1K7V - chains A and B; structure by X-ray diffraction, 2.20 A resolution.

== Chain A (and B) ==
Molecule: agglutinin isolectin 3
Source organism: Triticum aestivum
Notes: chain B of this document is another copy of the same molecule, construct and numbering; everything in this record applies to it too
Reference sequence: P10969 (AGI3_WHEAT); numbering as in UniProt (aligned over 1-186)
Amino-acid sequence (186 residues; numbered 1 to 186; the number before each row is that of its first residue):
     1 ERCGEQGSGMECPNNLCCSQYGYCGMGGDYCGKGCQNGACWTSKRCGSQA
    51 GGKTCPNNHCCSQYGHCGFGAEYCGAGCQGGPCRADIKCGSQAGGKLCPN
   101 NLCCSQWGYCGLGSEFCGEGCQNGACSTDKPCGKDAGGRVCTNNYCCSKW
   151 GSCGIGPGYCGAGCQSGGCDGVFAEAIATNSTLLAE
Not modelled in the structure: 172-186
Modified positions: Glu-1 (pyroglutamic acid; PCA)
UniProt features mapped onto this chain:
  - binding site (substrate): Met-10 to Cys-12, Ser-62 to Tyr-73, Ser-114, Glu-115
  - glycosylation: Asn-180 (N-linked (GlcNAc...) asparagine)
Disulfides: Cys-3/Cys-18, Cys-12/Cys-24, Cys-17/Cys-31, Cys-35/Cys-40, Cys-46/Cys-61, Cys-55/Cys-67, Cys-60/Cys-74, Cys-78/Cys-83, Cys-89/Cys-104, Cys-98/Cys-110, Cys-103/Cys-117, Cys-121/Cys-126, Cys-132/Cys-147, Cys-141/Cys-153, Cys-146/Cys-160, Cys-164/Cys-169

== How chain A and chain B interact ==
Contacting residue pairs - 105 pairs, chain A then chain B:
  Glu-1(A) with Glu-1(B); Arg-2(B); Gly-7(B); Met-10(B)
  Arg-2(A) with Met-10(B)
  Gly-7(A) with Glu-1(B)
  Ser-8(A) with Glu-1(B)
  Gly-9(A) with Pro-13(B)
  Met-10(A) with Met-10(B), hydrophobic; Glu-11(B); Pro-13(B); Cys-24(B), hydrophobic
  Glu-11(A) with Met-10(B); Glu-11(B), hydrogen bond (backbone-backbone); Cys-12(B); Pro-13(B)
  Cys-12(A) with Met-10(B), hydrophobic; Glu-11(B)
  Pro-13(A) with Gly-9(B); Met-10(B); Glu-11(B)
  Asn-14(A) with Asn-100(B), hydrogen bond; Asn-101(B), hydrogen bond (backbone-side chain)
  Asn-15(A) with Asn-58(B), hydrogen bond; Asn-100(B), hydrogen bond (side chain-backbone); Leu-102(B)
  Leu-16(A) with Asn-101(B)
  Cys-24(A) with Met-10(B), hydrophobic
  Gly-25(A) with Ile-155(B)
  Met-26(A) with Ala-125(B), hydrophobic; Gly-154(B); Ile-155(B), hydrogen bond (backbone-backbone); Tyr-159(B)
  Gly-27(A) with Cys-153(B); Gly-154(B); Tyr-159(B)
  Gly-28(A) with Tyr-159(B), hydrogen bond (backbone-side chain)
  Asp-29(A) with Tyr-159(B), hydrogen bond (backbone-side chain)
  Tyr-30(A) with Ile-155(B); Gly-156(B); Pro-157(B); Tyr-159(B), hydrophobic
  Ala-39(A) with Leu-112(B), hydrophobic; Ala-125(B), hydrophobic
  Trp-41(A) with Cys-126(B), hydrogen bond (side chain-backbone); Ser-127(B)
  Ser-43(A) with Gly-113(B)
  Asn-57(A) with Asn-58(B), hydrogen bond (backbone-side chain)
  Asn-58(A) with Asn-15(B), hydrogen bond; Asn-57(B), hydrogen bond (side chain-backbone); Phe-69(B)
  His-59(A) with Asn-58(B); Leu-112(B)
  Gly-68(A) with Leu-112(B)
  Phe-69(A) with Pro-82(B), hydrophobic; Leu-102(B), hydrophobic; Gly-111(B); Leu-112(B), hydrogen bond (backbone-backbone); Phe-116(B)
  Gly-70(A) with Cys-110(B); Gly-111(B); Phe-116(B)
  Glu-72(A) with Phe-116(B)
  Tyr-73(A) with Leu-112(B); Gly-113(B); Ser-114(B); Glu-115(B), hydrogen bond
  Pro-82(A) with Phe-69(B), hydrophobic; Pro-82(B), hydrophobic
  Cys-83(A) with Arg-84(B), hydrogen bond (backbone-side chain)
  Arg-84(A) with Arg-84(B), hydrogen bond (side chain-backbone); Asp-86(B), salt bridge
  Asp-86(A) with Arg-84(B), salt bridge
  Asn-100(A) with Asn-14(B); Asn-15(B), hydrogen bond (backbone-side chain)
  Asn-101(A) with Asn-14(B), hydrogen bond (side chain-backbone); Leu-16(B)
  Leu-102(A) with Asn-15(B)
  Gly-111(A) with Phe-69(B)
  Leu-112(A) with Ala-39(B), hydrophobic; Gly-68(B); Phe-69(B), hydrogen bond (backbone-backbone); Tyr-73(B)
  Gly-113(A) with Ser-43(B); Tyr-73(B)
  Glu-115(A) with Tyr-73(B)
  Phe-116(A) with Phe-69(B); Gly-70(B); Glu-72(B)
  Ala-125(A) with Met-26(B), hydrophobic; Ala-39(B), hydrophobic; Trp-41(B)
  Cys-126(A) with Trp-41(B)
  Ser-127(A) with Trp-41(B)
  Cys-153(A) with Gly-27(B)
  Gly-154(A) with Met-26(B)
  Ile-155(A) with Gly-25(B); Met-26(B), hydrogen bond (backbone-backbone); Tyr-30(B)
  Gly-156(A) with Tyr-30(B)
  Tyr-159(A) with Met-26(B); Gly-27(B); Gly-28(B), hydrogen bond (side chain-backbone); Asp-29(B), hydrogen bond (side chain-backbone); Tyr-30(B), hydrophobic
Interface residues without a listed pair, chain A (60 interface residues in all): Gln-6, Ala-71, Ala-85, Cys-110, Ser-114, Asp-129, Tyr-145, Trp-150, Pro-157, Gly-158
Interface residues without a listed pair, chain B (60 interface residues in all): Cys-3, Ser-8, His-59, Ala-71, Cys-83, Ala-85, Asp-129, Tyr-145, Trp-150, Gly-158

== Overview ==
The chain A/chain B interface involves 60 residues from each chain, with 22 hydrogen bonds and 2 salt bridges.
Among the polar pairs are Arg-84(A)/Asp-86(B), Asn-14(A)/Asn-100(B) and Asn-14(A)/Asn-101(B). From UniProt: 17
substrate-binding residues on chain A.
Chain A and chain B are both agglutinin isolectin 3 (Triticum aestivum); the structure, Crystal Structure
Analysis of crosslinked-WGA3/GlcNAcbeta1,6Galbeta1,4Glc, was determined by X-ray diffraction together with
1K7T and 1K7U from the same study.
